Entry 1ARS (X-ray diffraction, 1.80 A resolution); this record covers chain A.

== Chain A ==
Molecule: Aspartate aminotransferase
Source organism: Escherichia coli
Notes: EC 2.6.1.1
UniProt: P00509 (AAT_ECOLI); the construct has insertions or renumbered stretches relative to UniProt, so the offset changes along the chain: 5-64 = UniProt 1-60; 66-126 = UniProt 61-121; 133-152 = UniProt 123-142; 154-231 = UniProt 143-220; 1 more segments
Amino-acid sequence (396 residues; numbered 5 to 409; 9 numbers in that range are skipped by the numbering (no residue carries them; nothing is unmodelled there); the number before each row is that of its first residue):
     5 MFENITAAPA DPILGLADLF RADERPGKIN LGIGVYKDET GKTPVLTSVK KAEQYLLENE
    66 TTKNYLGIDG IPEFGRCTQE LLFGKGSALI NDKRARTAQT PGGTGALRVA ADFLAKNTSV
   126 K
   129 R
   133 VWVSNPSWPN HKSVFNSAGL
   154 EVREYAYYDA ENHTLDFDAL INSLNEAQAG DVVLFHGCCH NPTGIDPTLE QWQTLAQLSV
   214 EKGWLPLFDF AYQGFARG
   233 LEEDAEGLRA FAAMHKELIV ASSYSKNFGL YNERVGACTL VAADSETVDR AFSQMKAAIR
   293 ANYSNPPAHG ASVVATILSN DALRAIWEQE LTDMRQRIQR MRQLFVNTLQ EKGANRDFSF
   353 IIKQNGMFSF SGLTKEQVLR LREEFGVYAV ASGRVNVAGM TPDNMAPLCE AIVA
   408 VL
UniProt features mapped onto this chain:
  - binding site (L-aspartate): Gly38, Trp140, Asn194, Arg386
  - modified residue: Lys258 (N6-(pyridoxal phosphate)lysine)
Covalent attachments: pyridoxal phosphate (PLP) linked to Lys258
Residues lining bound ligands: pyridoxal phosphate (PLP): Tyr70, Gly107, Gly108, Thr109, Leu112, Trp140, His143, His189, Asn194, Asp222, Ala224, Tyr225, Ser255, Ser257, Arg266

== In short ==
Covalently linked pyridoxal phosphate: at Lys258. UniProt lists 4 L-aspartate-binding residues.
Chain A is Aspartate aminotransferase (Escherichia coli); the structure, X-ray crystallographic study of
pyridoxal 5'-phosphate-type aspartate aminotransferases from escherichia coli in open and closed form, was
determined by X-ray diffraction (same publication as 1ART).
